PDB entry 2P8Y | electron microscopy, 11.70 A resolution (very low resolution: no residue pairs are listed; an interface is given only as per-side residue counts) | chain T

[Chain T]
Molecule: Elongation factor 2
Source organism: Saccharomyces cerevisiae
Reference sequence: P32324 (EF2_YEAST); residue numbers follow UniProt; this construct covers 1-842
Amino-acid sequence (842 residues; each row starts with the number of its first residue):
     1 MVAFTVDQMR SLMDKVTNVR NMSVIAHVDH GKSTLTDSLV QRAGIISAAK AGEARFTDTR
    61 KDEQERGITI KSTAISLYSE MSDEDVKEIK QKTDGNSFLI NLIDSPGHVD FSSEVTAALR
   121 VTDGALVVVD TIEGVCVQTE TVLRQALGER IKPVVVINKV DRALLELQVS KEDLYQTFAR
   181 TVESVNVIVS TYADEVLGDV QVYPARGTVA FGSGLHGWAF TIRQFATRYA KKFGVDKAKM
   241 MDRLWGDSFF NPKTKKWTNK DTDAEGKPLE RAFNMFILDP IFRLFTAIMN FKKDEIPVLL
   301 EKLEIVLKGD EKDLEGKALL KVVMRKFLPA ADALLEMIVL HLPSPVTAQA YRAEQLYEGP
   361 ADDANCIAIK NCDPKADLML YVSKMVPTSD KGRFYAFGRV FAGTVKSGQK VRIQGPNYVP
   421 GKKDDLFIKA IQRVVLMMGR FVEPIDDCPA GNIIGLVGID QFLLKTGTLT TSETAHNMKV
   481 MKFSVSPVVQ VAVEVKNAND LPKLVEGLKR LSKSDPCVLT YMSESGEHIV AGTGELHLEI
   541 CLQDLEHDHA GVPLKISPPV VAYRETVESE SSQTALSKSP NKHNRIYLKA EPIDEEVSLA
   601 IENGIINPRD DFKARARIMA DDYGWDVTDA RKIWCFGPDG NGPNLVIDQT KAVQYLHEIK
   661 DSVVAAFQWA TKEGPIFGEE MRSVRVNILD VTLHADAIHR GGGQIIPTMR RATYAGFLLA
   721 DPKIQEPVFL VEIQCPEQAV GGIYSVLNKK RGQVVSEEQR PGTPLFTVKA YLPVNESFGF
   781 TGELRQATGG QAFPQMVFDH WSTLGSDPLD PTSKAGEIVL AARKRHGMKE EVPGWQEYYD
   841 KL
Disordered / not traced: 1-2, 49-66, 725-729, 760-762
Construct notes: modified residue (699)
Modified positions: His-699 ({3-[4-(2-amino-2-carboxy-ethyl)-1H-imidazol-2-yl]-1-carbamoyl-propyl}-trimethyl-ammonium; DDE)
Glycans and other covalent adducts: adenosine-5-diphosphoribose (APR) linked to His-699
UniProt features mapped onto this chain:
  - binding site (GTP): Ala-26 to Ser-33, Asn-158 to Asp-161, Ser-213 to Leu-215
  - modified residue: Lys-509 (N6,N6,N6-trimethyllysine), Ser-579 (Phosphoserine), Lys-613 (N6,N6-dimethyllysine), Thr-713 (Phosphothreonine), Thr-763 (Phosphothreonine)
  - cross-link: Lys-841 (Glycyl lysine isopeptide (Lys-Gly) (interchain with G-Cter in ubiquitin))
  - mutagenesis: Arg-180 (R180G: Causes resistance to fusidic acid and reduces sensitivity to sordarin), Val-187 (V187F: Causes resistance to fusidic acid and reduces sensitivity to sordarin), Gln-490 (Q490E: Reduces sensitivity to sordarin), Tyr-521 (Y521D/N/S: Reduces sensitivity to fusidic acid and sordarin), Ser-523 (S523F/P: Causes resistance to fusidic acid and sordarin), Ile-529 (I529T: Reduces sensitivity to sordarin), Pro-559 (P559L/R: Causes resistance to fusidic acid and sordarin), Ala-562 (A562P: Reduces sensitivity to fusidic acid and causes resistance to sordarin), Pro-580 (P580H: Causes impaired ribosomal translocation with an increased rate of -1 programmed ribosomal frameshift read-through during translation), His-694 (H694A: Abolished ability to promote translation elongation), Asp-696 (D696A: Leads to conditional growth defects, sensitivity to translation inhibitors, and decreased translation), Ile-698 (I698A: Leads to conditional growth defects, sensitivity to translation inhibitors, and decreased translation), 4 further mutagenesis entries in UniProt

[Summary]
UniProt lists 15 GTP-binding residues and 16 mutagenesis sites.
Chain T is Elongation factor 2 (Saccharomyces cerevisiae); the structure, Fitted structure of ADPR-eEF2 in the
80S:ADPR-eEF2:GDP:sordarin cryo-EM reconstruction, was determined by electron microscopy (same publication as
2P8W, 2P8X and 2P8Z).
